PDB entry 1N0U | X-ray diffraction, 2.12 A resolution | chain A

[Chain A]
Name: Elongation factor 2
Organism: Saccharomyces cerevisiae
UniProt: P32324 (EF2_YEAST); residues 1-842 here = UniProt positions 1-842
Sequence (842 residues; numbered 1 to 842; the number before each row is that of its first residue):
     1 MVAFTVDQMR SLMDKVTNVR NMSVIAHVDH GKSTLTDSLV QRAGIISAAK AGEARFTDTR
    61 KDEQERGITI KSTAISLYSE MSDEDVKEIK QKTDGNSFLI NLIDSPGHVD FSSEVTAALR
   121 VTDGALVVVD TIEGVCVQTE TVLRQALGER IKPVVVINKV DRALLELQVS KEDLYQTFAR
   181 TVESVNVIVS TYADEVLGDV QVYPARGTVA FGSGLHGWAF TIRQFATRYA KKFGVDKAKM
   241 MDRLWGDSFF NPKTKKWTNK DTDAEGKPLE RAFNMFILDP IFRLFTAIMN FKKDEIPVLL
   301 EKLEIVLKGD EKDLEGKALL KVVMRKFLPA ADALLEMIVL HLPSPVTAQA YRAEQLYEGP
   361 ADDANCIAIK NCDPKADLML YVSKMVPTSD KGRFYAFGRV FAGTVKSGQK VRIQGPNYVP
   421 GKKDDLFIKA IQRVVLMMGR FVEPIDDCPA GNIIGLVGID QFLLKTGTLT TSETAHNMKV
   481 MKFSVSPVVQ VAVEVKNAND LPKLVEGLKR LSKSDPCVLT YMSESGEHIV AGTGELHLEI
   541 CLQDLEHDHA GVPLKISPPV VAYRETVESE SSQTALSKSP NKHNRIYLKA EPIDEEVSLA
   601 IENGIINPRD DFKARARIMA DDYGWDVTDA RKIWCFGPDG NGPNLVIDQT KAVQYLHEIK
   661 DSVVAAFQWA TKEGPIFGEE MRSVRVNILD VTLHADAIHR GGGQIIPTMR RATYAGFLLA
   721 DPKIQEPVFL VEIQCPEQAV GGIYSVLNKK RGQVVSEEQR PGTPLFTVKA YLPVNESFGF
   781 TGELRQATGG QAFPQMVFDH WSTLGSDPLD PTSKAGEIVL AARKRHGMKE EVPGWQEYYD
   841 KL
Disordered / not traced: 1-2, 49-66, 760-762
Curated features (UniProtKB/Swiss-Prot):
  - binding site (GTP): Ala26 to Ser33, Asn158 to Asp161, Ser213 to Leu215
  - modified residue: Lys509 (N6,N6,N6-trimethyllysine), Ser579 (Phosphoserine), Lys613 (N6,N6-dimethyllysine), His699 (Diphthamide), Thr713 (Phosphothreonine), Thr763 (Phosphothreonine)
  - cross-link: Lys841 (Glycyl lysine isopeptide (Lys-Gly) (interchain with G-Cter in ubiquitin))
  - mutagenesis: Arg180 (R180G: Causes resistance to fusidic acid and reduces sensitivity to sordarin), Val187 (V187F: Causes resistance to fusidic acid and reduces sensitivity to sordarin), Gln490 (Q490E: Reduces sensitivity to sordarin), Tyr521 (Y521D/N/S: Reduces sensitivity to fusidic acid and sordarin), Ser523 (S523F/P: Causes resistance to fusidic acid and sordarin), Ile529 (I529T: Reduces sensitivity to sordarin), Pro559 (P559L/R: Causes resistance to fusidic acid and sordarin), Ala562 (A562P: Reduces sensitivity to fusidic acid and causes resistance to sordarin), Pro580 (P580H: Causes impaired ribosomal translocation with an increased rate of -1 programmed ribosomal frameshift read-through during translation), His694 (H694A: Abolished ability to promote translation elongation), Asp696 (D696A: Leads to conditional growth defects, sensitivity to translation inhibitors, and decreased translation), Ile698 (I698A: Leads to conditional growth defects, sensitivity to translation inhibitors, and decreased translation), 5 further mutagenesis entries in UniProt
Ligand contacts: sordarin (SO1; [1R-(1.alpha.,3a.beta.,4.beta.,4a.beta.,7.beta.,7a.alpha.,8a.beta.)]8a-[(6-deoxy-4-O-methyl-beta-D-altropyranosyloxy)methyl]-4-formyl-4,4a,5,6,7,7a,8,8a-octahydro-7-methyl-3-(1-methylethyl)-1,4-methano-S-indacene-3a(1h)-carboxylic acid): Pro487, Gln490, Leu519, Tyr521, Met522, Ser523, Glu524, Ser525, Ile529, Pro559, Val560, Val561, Ala562, Pro727, Phe729, Val774, Phe778, Met796, Val797, Phe798, Trp801

[Summary]
Bound to chain A: sordarin. Curated annotation (UniProt) lists 15 GTP-binding residues and 17 mutagenesis
sites.
Chain A is Elongation factor 2 (Saccharomyces cerevisiae); the structure, Crystal structure of yeast
elongation factor 2 in complex with sordarin, was determined by X-ray diffraction together with 1N0V from the
same study.
